PDB entry 8ST2 | electron microscopy, 2.94 A resolution | chains J and K of the 9 polymer chains in the assembly

Chain J:
Molecule: IgG1 Kappa Light Chain
Organism: Mus musculus
Chain sequence (238 residues; row label = number of the first residue in the row; numbers below 1 keep their minus sign (Met-18 is residue -18)):
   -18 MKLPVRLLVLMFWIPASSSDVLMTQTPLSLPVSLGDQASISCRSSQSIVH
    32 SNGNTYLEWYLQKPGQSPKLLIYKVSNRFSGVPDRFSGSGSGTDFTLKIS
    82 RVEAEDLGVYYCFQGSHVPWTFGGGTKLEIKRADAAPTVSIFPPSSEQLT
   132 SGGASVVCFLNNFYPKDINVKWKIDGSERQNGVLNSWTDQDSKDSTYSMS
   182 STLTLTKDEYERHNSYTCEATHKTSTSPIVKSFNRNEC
Unresolved in the structure: -18 to 0, 219
Disulfide bonds: Cys23-Cys93, Cys139-Cys199

Chain K:
Molecule: IgG1 Heavy Chain
Organism: Mus musculus
Chain sequence (462 residues; numbered -17 to 444; the number before each row is that of its first residue; numbers below 1 keep their minus sign (Met-17 is residue -17)):
   -17 MEWTWVFLFLLSVTAGVHSQVQLQQSGAEVMKPGASVKISCKGTGYTFSS
    33 YWIEWVKQRPGHGLERIGEILPGSGSTNYNEKFRGKATFTADKSSKTAYM
    83 QLSSLTSEDSAVYYCARYLPYYYAMDYWGQGTSVTVSSAKTTPPSVYPLA
   133 PGSAAQTNSMVTLGCLVKGYFPEPVTVTWNSGSLSSGVHTFPAVLQSDLY
   183 TLSSSVTVPSSTWPSETVTCNVAHPASSTKVDKKIVPRDCGCKPCICTVP
   233 EVSSVFIFPPKPKDVLTITLTPKVTCVVVDISKDDPEVQFSWFVDDVEVH
   283 TAQTQPREEQFNSTFRSVSELPIMHQDWLNGKEFKCRVNSAAFPAPIEKT
   333 ISKTKGRPKAPQVYTIPPPKEQMAKDKVSLTCMITDFFPEDITVEWQWNG
   383 QPAENYKNTQPIMDTDGSYFVYSKLNVQKSNWEAGNTFTCSVLHEGLHNH
   433 HTEKSLSHSPGK
Unresolved in the structure: -17 to 2, 221-444
Disulfide bonds: Cys23-Cys97, Cys147-Cys202

Interface between chain J and chain K:
Contacting residue pairs - 60 pairs, chain J then chain K:
  Asp1(J) with Glu63(K)
  Tyr37(J) with Tyr103(K), hydrophobic
  Glu39(J) with Tyr100(K), hydrogen bond; Ala106(K)
  Tyr41(J) with Ala106(K); Met107(K), hydrogen bond (side chain-backbone)
  Gln43(J) with Gln40(K), hydrogen bond; Tyr96(K)
  Gln47(J) with Tyr96(K)
  Ser48(J) with Tyr96(K); Trp110(K); Gly111(K)
  Pro49(J) with Trp110(K)
  Leu51(J) with Ala106(K), hydrophobic
  Tyr92(J) with Leu46(K), hydrophobic
  Gly96(J) with Tyr100(K); Tyr103(K)
  Ser97(J) with Tyr103(K)
  Val99(J) with Asn60(K)
  Pro100(J) with Arg48(K)
  Trp101(J) with Arg48(K), hydrogen bond (backbone-side chain); Glu51(K); Tyr100(K), hydrophobic; Pro102(K), hydrophobic
  Thr102(J) with Asn62(K)
  Phe103(J) with Val38(K), hydrophobic; Leu46(K); Met107(K), hydrophobic; Trp110(K), hydrophobic
  Ser121(J) with Thr144(K), hydrogen bond
  Phe123(J) with Leu131(K), hydrophobic; Ala132(K); Pro133(K); Thr144(K); Leu145(K); Gly146(K)
  Pro124(J) with Leu131(K); Arg220(K), hydrogen bond (backbone-side chain)
  Pro125(J) with Arg220(K), hydrogen bond (backbone-side chain)
  Ser126(J) with Pro130(K)
  Gln129(J) with Tyr129(K); Leu131(K)
  Val138(J) with Leu131(K), hydrophobic
  Phe140(J) with Ser187(K)
  Asn142(J) with His171(K); Phe173(K); Ser187(K), hydrogen bond
  Asn143(J) with His171(K)
  Ser167(J) with Val176(K)
  Trp168(J) with Pro174(K)
  Thr169(J) with Thr172(K), hydrogen bond (side chain-backbone); Phe173(K)
  Asp172(J) with His171(K), salt bridge
  Lys174(J) with Ser168(K), hydrogen bond; Gly169(K)
  Ser179(J) with His171(K), hydrogen bond; Phe173(K)
  Ser181(J) with Phe173(K); Ser185(K)
  Glu218(J) with Ala136(K)
Interface residues without a listed pair, chain J (45 interface residues in all): His31, Tyr54, Phe60, Phe94, Gly104, Ile122, Glu128, Ser136, Leu165, Met180
Interface residues without a listed pair, chain K (43 interface residues in all): Glu36, Gly45, Tyr61, Asp108, Gly134, Ser135, Leu148, Ser186

Overview:
45 residues of chain J and 43 residues of chain K are in contact; the contacts include 11 hydrogen bonds and 1
salt bridge. Polar contacts include Asp172(J)-His171(K), Glu39(J)-Tyr100(K) and Tyr41(J)-Met107(K).
Chain J is IgG1 Kappa Light Chain and chain K is IgG1 Heavy Chain, both from Mus musculus; the structure, The
3alpha2beta stoichiometry of human alpha4beta2 nicotinic acetylcholine receptor in complex with acetylcholine,
was determined by electron microscopy together with 8SSZ, 8ST0, 8ST1 and 8ST3 from the same study.
